Entry 9H2A (electron microscopy, 5.20 A resolution (low resolution: residue-level contacts below are approximate; hydrogen-bond / salt-bridge calls are withheld)); this record covers chains A and C of the 32 polymer chains in the assembly.

Chain A:
Molecule: Occlusion-derived virus envelope protein E27
From: Autographa californica nucleopolyhedrovirus
Reference sequence: P41702 (E27_NPVAC); numbering as in UniProt (aligned over 1-290)
Chain sequence (290 residues; row label = number of the first residue in the row):
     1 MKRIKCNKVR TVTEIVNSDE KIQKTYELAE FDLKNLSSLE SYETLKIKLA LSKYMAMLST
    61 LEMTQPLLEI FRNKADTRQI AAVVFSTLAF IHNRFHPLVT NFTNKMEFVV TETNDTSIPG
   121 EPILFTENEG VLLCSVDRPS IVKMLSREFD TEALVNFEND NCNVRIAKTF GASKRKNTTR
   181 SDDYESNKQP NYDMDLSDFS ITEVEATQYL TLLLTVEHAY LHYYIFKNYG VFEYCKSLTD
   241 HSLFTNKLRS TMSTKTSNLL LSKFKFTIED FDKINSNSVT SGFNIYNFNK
Unresolved in the structure: 1-6, 157-160, 177-197, 278-290

Chain C:
Molecule: Protein C42
From: Autographa californica nucleopolyhedrovirus
Reference sequence: P25695 (C42_NPVAC); residue numbers follow UniProt; this construct covers 1-361
Chain sequence (361 residues; numbered 1 to 361; the number before each row is that of its first residue):
     1 MSAIALYLEI NKLRLKIDEP MQLAIWPQLF PLLCDEHQSV QLNTDVLINF MMHVARKSQN
    61 TILNNNAAIA SQYAAGNADV VAAPASAQPT PRPVINLFAR ANAAAPAQPS EELINMRRYR
   121 NAARKLIHHY SLNSTSSTEY KISDVVMTMI FLLRSEKYHS LFKLLETTFD DYTCRPQMTQ
   181 VQTDTLLDAV RSLLEMPSTT IDLTTVDIMR SSFARCFNSP IMRYAKIVLL QNVALQRDKR
   241 TTLEELLIER GEKIQMLQPQ QYINSGTEIP FCDDAEFLNR LLKHIDPYPL SRMYYNAANT
   301 MFYTTMENYA VSNCKFNIED YNNIFKVMEN IRKHSNKNSN DQDELNIYLG VQSSNAKRKK
   361 Y
Unresolved in the structure: 1-112, 197-199, 235-237, 335-361

Chain A / chain C interface:
Residue-residue contacts - 159 pairs, chain A then chain C:
  Thr-44(A) with Leu-290(C)
  Ile-47(A) with Leu-290(C); Tyr-294(C)
  Lys-48(A) with Leu-282(C); Ile-285(C); Asp-286(C); Tyr-288(C)
  Leu-49(A) with Leu-282(C)
  Ser-52(A) with Leu-278(C); Leu-281(C); Leu-282(C)
  Lys-53(A) with Phe-271(C); Leu-278(C)
  Ala-56(A) with Cys-272(C); Leu-278(C)
  Met-57(A) with Pro-270(C)
  Thr-60(A) with Pro-270(C); Cys-272(C)
  Leu-61(A) with Pro-270(C)
  Thr-77(A) with Gln-261(C)
  Arg-78(A) with Gln-261(C)
  Phe-85(A) with Ile-263(C); Thr-267(C)
  Ser-86(A) with Ile-269(C)
  Ala-89(A) with Ile-269(C)
  Phe-90(A) with Ile-269(C)
  Asn-93(A) with Phe-271(C)
  Thr-100(A) with Glu-268(C); Ile-269(C)
  Asn-101(A) with Gly-266(C); Thr-267(C)
  Phe-102(A) with Gly-266(C)
  Thr-103(A) with Ser-265(C); Gly-266(C)
  Asn-104(A) with Ser-265(C)
  Lys-105(A) with Ile-263(C); Asn-264(C); Ser-265(C)
  Met-106(A) with Tyr-262(C); Ile-263(C)
  Glu-107(A) with Pro-259(C); Gln-261(C); Tyr-262(C)
  Phe-108(A) with Pro-259(C); Gln-260(C); Gln-261(C); Tyr-262(C); Ile-263(C)
  Val-109(A) with Gln-258(C); Gln-260(C)
  Val-110(A) with Gln-260(C)
  Asn-114(A) with Arg-250(C); Val-311(C)
  Asp-115(A) with Arg-250(C); Lys-253(C)
  Thr-116(A) with Arg-250(C); Ile-254(C)
  Ser-117(A) with Arg-250(C)
  Ile-118(A) with Leu-246(C); Leu-247(C); Arg-250(C)
  Pro-119(A) with Asn-308(C); Tyr-309(C); Ser-312(C)
  Gly-120(A) with Thr-305(C)
  Thr-126(A) with Gln-255(C)
  Glu-127(A) with Gln-255(C)
  Ser-140(A) with Asn-308(C)
  Lys-143(A) with Glu-307(C)
  Met-144(A) with Thr-300(C); Thr-304(C)
  Arg-147(A) with Leu-132(C); Asn-133(C); Ser-134(C); Thr-135(C); Thr-300(C); Tyr-303(C); Thr-304(C); Glu-307(C)
  Glu-148(A) with His-128(C); Asn-133(C); Ser-134(C); Thr-135(C)
  Phe-149(A) with Thr-135(C); Asn-296(C); Thr-300(C)
  Asp-150(A) with Thr-135(C); Ser-136(C); Arg-292(C); Asn-296(C)
  Thr-151(A) with Arg-292(C)
  Glu-152(A) with Arg-292(C)
  Ala-153(A) with Arg-292(C)
  Leu-154(A) with Arg-292(C)
  Val-155(A) with Tyr-295(C)
  Asp-198(A) with Arg-280(C)
  Phe-199(A) with Phe-277(C); Arg-280(C); Leu-281(C); His-284(C)
  Ile-201(A) with His-284(C); Tyr-288(C)
  Thr-202(A) with Tyr-288(C)
  Glu-203(A) with Tyr-288(C); Pro-289(C); Arg-292(C); Met-293(C)
  Ala-206(A) with Tyr-288(C); Met-293(C)
  Thr-207(A) with Met-293(C); Asn-296(C); Ala-297(C)
  Leu-210(A) with Met-293(C); Tyr-294(C)
  Thr-211(A) with Ala-297(C); Met-301(C)
  Thr-215(A) with Met-301(C)
  Thr-239(A) with Leu-243(C); Leu-247(C)
  Asp-240(A) with Asp-320(C); Asn-323(C)
  His-241(A) with Asp-320(C); Val-327(C)
  Ser-242(A) with Asp-320(C); Val-327(C)
  Phe-244(A) with Val-327(C)
  Thr-245(A) with Val-327(C); Asn-330(C)
  Leu-248(A) with Ile-331(C)
  Arg-249(A) with Ile-331(C); His-334(C)
  Ser-253(A) with Ile-331(C); His-334(C)
  Leu-259(A) with Ile-331(C)
  Leu-260(A) with Tyr-294(C)
  Leu-261(A) with Met-328(C)
  Ser-262(A) with Met-328(C); Arg-332(C)
  Lys-263(A) with Tyr-294(C)
  Phe-264(A) with Ser-291(C); Tyr-294(C); Met-328(C)
  Lys-265(A) with Glu-329(C)
  Phe-266(A) with Tyr-294(C); Ala-298(C); Phe-325(C); Met-328(C)
  Ile-268(A) with Ile-318(C); Asn-322(C)
  Glu-269(A) with Ile-227(C)
  Asp-270(A) with Ile-227(C)
  Phe-271(A) with Ile-318(C); Glu-319(C); Asn-322(C)
  Ile-274(A) with Ile-227(C); Leu-229(C); Ile-318(C)
  Asn-275(A) with Ile-318(C); Glu-319(C)
Also at the interface, not in a pair above, chain A (96 interface residues in all): Met-55, Ser-59, Thr-111, Leu-124, Leu-133, Ser-135, Asp-137, Leu-214, His-218, Leu-238, Met-252, Thr-267, Lys-273, Asn-277
Also at the interface, not in a pair above, chain C (80 interface residues in all): Ser-137, Lys-226, Leu-257, Pro-287, Asn-299, Tyr-321, Ile-324, Lys-326

Overview:
The interface between chain A and chain C involves 96 residues on one side and 80 on the other.
Chain A is Occlusion-derived virus envelope protein E27 and chain C is Protein C42, both from Autographa
californica nucleopolyhedrovirus; the structure, AcMNPV complete basal cap, was determined by electron
microscopy, deposited together with 9H2B, 9H2C, 9H2H, 9H2J and 9H2K.
